PDB entry 8ZBE | electron microscopy, 3.24 A resolution | chains D and C of the 6 polymer chains in the assembly

[Chain D]
Protein: Guanine nucleotide-binding protein subunit gamma
From: Rattus norvegicus
UniProt: A0A9X9ZA26 (A0A9X9ZA26_RAT); residue numbers follow UniProt; this construct covers 1-71
Amino-acid sequence (71 residues; row label = number of the first residue in the row):
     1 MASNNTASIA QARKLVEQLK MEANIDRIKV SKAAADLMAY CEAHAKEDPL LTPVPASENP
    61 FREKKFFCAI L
Not modelled in the structure: 1-5, 64-71

[Chain C]
Protein: Guanine nucleotide-binding protein G(I)/G(S)/G(T) subunit beta-1
From: Rattus norvegicus
UniProt: P54311 (GBB1_RAT); numbering as in UniProt (aligned over 2-340)
Amino-acid sequence (377 residues; row label = number of the first residue in the row; numbers below 1 keep their minus sign (Met-10 is residue -10)):
   -10 MHHHHHHGSL LQSELDQLRQ EAEQLKNQIR DARKACADAT LSQITNNIDP VGRIQMRTRR
    50 TLRGHLAKIY AMHWGTDSRL LVSASQDGKL IIWDSYTTNK VHAIPLRSSW VMTCAYAPSG
   110 NYVACGGLDN ICSIYNLKTR EGNVRVSREL AGHTGYLSCC RFLDDNQIVT SSGDTTCALW
   170 DIETGQQTTT FTGHTGDVMS LSLAPDTRLF VSGACDASAK LWDVREGMCR QTFTGHESDI
   230 NAICFFPNGN AFATGSDDAT CRLFDLRADQ ELMTYSHDNI ICGITSVSFS KSGRLLLAGY
   290 DDFNCNVWDA LKADRAGVLA GHDNRVSCLG VTDDGMAVAT GSWDSFLKIW NGSSGGGGSG
   350 GGGSSGVSGW RLFKKIS
Not modelled in the structure: -10 to 2, 344-366
Disulfide bonds: Cys121-Cys149
Differences from the reference sequence: initiating methionine (-10); expression tag (-9 to 1, 341-366)

[Interface between chain D and chain C]
Pairs across the interface (44; chain D residue first):
  Ile9(D) with Leu7(C), hydrophobic
  Leu19(D) with Leu14(C), hydrophobic
  Ala23(D) with Gln17(C)
  Arg27(D) with Cys25(C), hydrogen bond (backbone-side chain); Arg256(C)
  Ile28(D) with Arg256(C)
  Lys29(D) with Cys25(C)
  Val30(D) with Cys25(C); Ala26(C), hydrophobic; Leu261(C), hydrophobic
  Ala33(D) with Asp254(C)
  Asp36(D) with Asn237(C)
  Leu37(D) with Leu300(C)
  Cys41(D) with Ser281(C)
  His44(D) with Lys280(C); Ser281(C)
  Ala45(D) with Ser281(C)
  Glu47(D) with Lys280(C); Asp323(C)
  Pro49(D) with Asp323(C); Gly324(C); Met325(C), hydrophobic; Asn340(C)
  Leu50(D) with Gly324(C)
  Leu51(D) with Val40(C), hydrophobic; Ile43(C), hydrophobic; Arg283(C)
  Pro53(D) with Gly341(C)
  Val54(D) with Asn340(C); Gly341(C)
  Pro55(D) with Ser343(C)
  Pro60(D) with Arg49(C), hydrogen bond (backbone-side chain); Tyr85(C)
  Phe61(D) with Arg48(C); Arg49(C); Ser84(C); Tyr85(C), hydrophobic; Met325(C), hydrophobic; Ala326(C), hydrophobic; Ile338(C), hydrophobic; Asn340(C)
  Arg62(D) with Asn340(C); Gly341(C)
  Glu63(D) with Arg49(C), salt bridge
Interface residues without a listed pair, chain D (31 interface residues in all): Ser8, Ala12, Val16, Gln18, Glu22, Tyr40, Asp48
Interface residues without a listed pair, chain C (33 interface residues in all): Ile18, Asp27, Cys218, Arg219, Gln220, Ser342

[Summary]
Chain D and chain C form an interface of 31 and 33 residues respectively; the contacts include 2 hydrogen
bonds and 1 salt bridge. Polar pairs include Glu63(D)-Arg49(C), Arg27(D)-Cys25(C) and Pro60(D)-Arg49(C).
Here chain D is Guanine nucleotide-binding protein subunit gamma and chain C is Guanine nucleotide-binding
protein G(I)/G(S)/G(T) subunit beta-1, both from Rattus norvegicus. Entry 8ZBE (cryo-EM structure of the
octreotide-bound SSTR5-Gi complex) was determined by electron microscopy together with 8ZCJ from the same
study.
